PDB entry 5FYW | electron microscopy, 4.35 A resolution (low resolution: residue-level contacts below are approximate; hydrogen-bond / salt-bridge calls are withheld) | chains N and O of the 22 polymer chains in the assembly

# Chain N
Molecule: Nontemplate DNA
Sequence (72 nucleotides; row label = number of the first residue in the row):
     1 CGAGAACAGT AGCACGCTGT GTATATAATA GTGTGTTGTA CATAGCGGAG GTCGGTGGGG
    61 CACAACTGCG CT
Unresolved in the structure: 1-7, 43-59, 72

# Chain O
Name: Tata-box-binding protein
From: Saccharomyces cerevisiae
Reference sequence: P13393 (TBP_YEAST); residue numbers follow UniProt; this construct covers 1-240
Sequence (240 residues; each row starts with the number of its first residue):
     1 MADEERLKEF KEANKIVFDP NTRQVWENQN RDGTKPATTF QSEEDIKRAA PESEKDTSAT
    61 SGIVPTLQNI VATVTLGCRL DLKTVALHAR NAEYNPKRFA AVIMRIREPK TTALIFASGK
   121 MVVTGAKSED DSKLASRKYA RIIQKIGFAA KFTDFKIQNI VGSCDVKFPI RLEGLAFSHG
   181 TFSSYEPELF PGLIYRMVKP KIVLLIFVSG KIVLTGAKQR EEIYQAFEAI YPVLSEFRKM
Unresolved in the structure: 1-60

# Interface between chain N and chain O
Residue-residue contacts - 19 pairs, chain N then chain O:
  DT22(N) - Phe190(O)
  DA23(N) - Phe190(O)
  DA23(N) - Ile194(O)
  DA23(N) - Leu205(O)
  DT24(N) - Ile194(O)
  DT24(N) - Arg196(O)
  DT24(N) - Leu205(O)
  DA25(N) - Asn159(O)
  DA25(N) - Thr215(O)
  DT26(N) - Val71(O)
  DT26(N) - Gln158(O)
  DT26(N) - Asn159(O)
  DA27(N) - Thr73(O)
  DA27(N) - Val122(O)
  DA27(N) - Gln158(O)
  DA28(N) - Phe99(O)
  DA28(N) - Phe116(O)
  DT29(N) - Ser118(O)
  DT29(N) - Lys120(O)
Other interface residues (no listed pair), chain O (18 interface residues in all): Leu114, Leu189, Gly216, Lys218

# Overview
8 residues of chain N face 18 of chain O across their interface.
Here chain N is Nontemplate DNA and chain O is Tata-box-binding protein (Saccharomyces cerevisiae). Entry 5FYW
(Transcription initiation complex structures elucidate DNA opening (OC)) was determined by electron
microscopy, deposited together with 5FZ5, 5IP7 and 5IP9.
